PDB entry 7U6I | X-ray diffraction, 2.05 A resolution | chain A

[Chain A]
Protein: Halogenase B
Source organism: Streptomyces wuyuanensis
UniProtKB: A0A1H0BKU7 (A0A1H0BKU7_9ACTN); residues 1-251 here = UniProt positions 1-251
Amino-acid sequence (251 residues; row label = number of the first residue in the row):
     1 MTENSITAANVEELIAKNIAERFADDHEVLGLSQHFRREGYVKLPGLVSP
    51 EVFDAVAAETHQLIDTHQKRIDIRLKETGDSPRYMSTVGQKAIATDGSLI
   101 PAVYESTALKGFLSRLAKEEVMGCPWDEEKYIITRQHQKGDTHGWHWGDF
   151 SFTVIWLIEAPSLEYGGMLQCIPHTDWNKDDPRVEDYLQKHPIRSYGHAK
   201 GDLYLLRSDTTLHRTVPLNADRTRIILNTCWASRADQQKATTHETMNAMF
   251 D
Disordered / not traced: 1-4, 251
Ligand contacts:
  - glycine (GLY): Leu75, Thr78, Arg83, His143, His146, Trp147, Gly148, Trp177, Thr245, Met246, Met249
  - succinic acid (SIN): His143, His146, Ile155, Tyr204, His213, Thr215, Arg224, Ile226, Asn228
From the paper describing this entry:
  - binding site for glycine: Arg83
  - conformationally variable residues (order/disorder transition): Gln68 to Val88, Gln238 to Asp251
  - mutagenesis - M246I (2.5- fold), M246L (2.75-fold), M246T (1.67-fold): increased catalytic activity
  - mutagenesis - M246V (1.5 +/- 0.4 uM): increased catalytic activity on Pra

[In short]
Bound to chain A: succinic acid and glycine. The paper reports a binding site for glycine at Arg83; M246I,
M246L and M246T increase catalytic activity.
Chain A is Halogenase B (Streptomyces wuyuanensis); the structure, HalB with glycine and succinate, was
determined by X-ray diffraction (same publication as 7U6H and 7U6J).
